Entry 8V10 (X-ray diffraction, 3.02 A resolution); this record covers chains B and C of the 4 polymer chains in the assembly.

== Chain B ==
Molecule: Mps1/NUF2 chimera protein
From: Saccharomyces cerevisiae
Notes: EC 2.7.12.2
Reference sequence: chimeric construct of P54199, P33895: residues 137-171 from P54199 (MPS1_YEAST) positions 137-171 (same numbers); residues 1002-1153 from P33895 positions 2-153 (UniProt number = residue number - 1000); residues 1407-1451 from P33895 positions 407-451 (UniProt number = residue number - 1000)
Sequence (233 residues; numbered 136 to 1451; 1083 numbers in that range are skipped by the numbering (no residue carries them; nothing is unmodelled there); the number before each row is that of its first residue):
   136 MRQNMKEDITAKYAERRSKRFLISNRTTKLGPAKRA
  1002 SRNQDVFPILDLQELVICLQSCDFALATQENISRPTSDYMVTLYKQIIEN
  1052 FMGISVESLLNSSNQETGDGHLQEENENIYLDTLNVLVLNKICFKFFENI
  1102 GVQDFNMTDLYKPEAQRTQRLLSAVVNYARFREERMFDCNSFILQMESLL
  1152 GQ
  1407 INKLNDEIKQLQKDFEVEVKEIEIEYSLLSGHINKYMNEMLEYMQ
Unresolved in the structure: 136-150
Construct notes: initiating methionine (136)
Cystine bridges: C1019-C1023

== Chain C ==
Molecule: Kinetochore protein SPC24
From: Saccharomyces cerevisiae
Reference sequence: Q04477 (SPC24_YEAST); the construct lacks a stretch of the UniProt sequence, so the offset changes along the chain: 1-48 = UniProt 1-48; 49-100 = UniProt 162-213
Sequence (100 residues; row label = number of the first residue in the row):
     1 MSQKDNLLDNPVEFLKEVRESFDIQQDVDAMKRIRHDLDVIKEESEARLK
    51 LYRSLGVILDLENDQVLINRKNDGNIDILPLDNNLSDFYKTKYIWERLGK
Unresolved in the structure: 1-5, 99-100
Curated features (UniProtKB/Swiss-Prot):
  - modified residue: S2 (N-acetylserine)

== Interface between chain B and chain C ==
Contacting residue pairs (26; chain B residue first):
  E1427(B) with V12(C)
  I1428(B) with P11(C), hydrophobic; V12(C), hydrophobic
  E1431(B) with V12(C); L15(C); K16(C); R19(C), salt bridge
  L1434(B) with R19(C)
  L1435(B) with R19(C)
  H1438(B) with R19(C); F22(C), hydrogen bond (side chain-backbone); I24(C)
  I1439(B) with F22(C), hydrophobic
  Y1442(B) with F22(C), hydrophobic; D23(C); I24(C), hydrophobic; D27(C), hydrogen bond
  E1445(B) with I24(C)
  M1446(B) with D27(C); V28(C); M31(C), hydrophobic
  Y1449(B) with V28(C), hydrophobic; M31(C); K32(C); R35(C)
  M1450(B) with M31(C)
Other interface residues (no listed pair), chain B (14 interface residues in all): Y1432, K1441
Other interface residues (no listed pair), chain C (14 interface residues in all): V18

== In short ==
The chain B/chain C interface involves 14 residues from each chain; the contacts include 2 hydrogen bonds and
1 salt bridge. Polar pairs include E1431(B)-R19(C), H1438(B)-F22(C) and Y1442(B)-D27(C).
Chain B is Mps1/NUF2 chimera protein and chain C is Kinetochore protein SPC24, both from Saccharomyces
cerevisiae; the structure, Structure of a Saccharomyces cerevisiae Mps1 peptide bound to dwarf Ndc80 Complex,
was determined by X-ray diffraction, deposited together with 8V11.
